2ZZN - chains A and C; structure by X-ray diffraction, 2.95 A resolution.

Chain A:
Protein: Uncharacterized protein MJ0883
Source organism: Methanocaldococcus jannaschii
UniProt: Q58293 (Y883_METJA); numbering as in UniProt (aligned over 1-336)
Chain sequence (336 residues; each row starts with the number of its first residue):
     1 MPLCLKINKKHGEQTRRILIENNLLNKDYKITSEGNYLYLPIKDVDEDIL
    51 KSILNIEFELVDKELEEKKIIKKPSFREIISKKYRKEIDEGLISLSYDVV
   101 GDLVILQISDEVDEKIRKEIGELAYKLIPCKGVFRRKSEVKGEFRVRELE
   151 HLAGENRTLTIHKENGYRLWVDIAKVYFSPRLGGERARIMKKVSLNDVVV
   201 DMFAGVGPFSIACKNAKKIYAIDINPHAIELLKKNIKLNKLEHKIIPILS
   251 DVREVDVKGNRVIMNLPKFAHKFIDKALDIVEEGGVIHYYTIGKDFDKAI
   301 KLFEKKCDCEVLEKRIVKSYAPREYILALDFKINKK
Residues lining bound ligands: S-adenosylmethionine (SAM): Glu143, Phe144, Arg145, Tyr177, Phe178, Ser179, Leu182, Arg186, Met202, Phe203, Ala204, Gly205, Pro208, Phe209, Ile222, Asp223, Ile224, Asn225, Ala228, Ser250, Asp251, Val252, Asn265, Leu266, Phe273
Swiss-Prot annotation at these positions:
  - binding site (S-adenosyl-L-methionine): Arg186, Asp223, Ile224, Asp251, Val252, Asn265
  - mutagenesis: Arg145 (R145A: 16-fold decrease in methyltransferase activity. Lack of tRNA-binding), Tyr177 (Y177A: 20-fold decrease in methyltransferase activity. Reduced affinity for tRNA), Gly205 (G205A: 33-fold decrease in methyltransferase activity and reduced affinity for tRNA; when associated with A-207), Gly207 (G207A: 33-fold decrease in methyltransferase activity and reduced affinity for tRNA; when associated with A-205), Asp223 (D223A: 100-fold decrease in methyltransferase activity. Lack of tRNA-binding), Asn225 (N225A: 20-fold decrease in methyltransferase activity), Pro226 (P226A: 16-fold decrease in methyltransferase activity), Asn265 (N265A/Q: 100-fold decrease in methyltransferase activity; N265H: 3-fold decrease in methyltransferase activity), Pro267 (P267A: 1000-fold decrease in methyltransferase activity. No change in affinity for tRNA)

Chain C:
Molecule: 75-nt RNA strand
Sequence (75 nucleotides; each row starts with the number of its first residue; note: 1 number in that range is skipped by the numbering (no residue carries it; nothing is unmodelled there)):
     1 GCCGGGGUAGUCUAGG
    18 GGCUAGGCAGCGGACUGCAGAUCCGCCUUACGUGGGUUCAAAUCCCACCC
    68 CCGGCUCCA
Disordered / not traced: 73-76
Residues lining bound ligands:
  - Mg2+ (MG), molecule 1: G6, G7, U8, A14, G16
  - Mg2+ (MG), molecule 2: G7, G16, C48, G49
  - Mg2+ (MG), molecule 3: G10, G23, G24, C25
  - Mg2+ (MG), molecule 4: C20, U21, A58, A59, U60
  - Mg2+ (MG), molecule 5: C28, G29, G30
  - Mg2+ (MG), molecule 6: G49, U50, A64

Chain A / chain C interface:
Contacting residue pairs (83):
  Lys9(A) with U55(C), phosphate contact; C56(C), salt bridge to the phosphate
  Lys10(A) with C56(C), hydrogen bond to the sugar
  Gly12(A) with G19(C), base contact; C56(C), base contact
  Glu13(A) with G19(C), hydrogen bond to the base; C56(C), hydrogen bond to the base; A57(C), hydrogen bond to the sugar
  Arg16(A) with G19(C), hydrogen bond to the sugar; C20(C), salt bridge to the phosphate
  Lys27(A) with C20(C), hydrogen bond to the phosphate; U21(C), salt bridge to the phosphate
  Lys30(A) with G19(C), salt bridge to the phosphate
  Ile31(A) with G19(C), base contact
  Leu38(A) with G19(C), base contact; C56(C), base contact
  Lys68(A) with C20(C), base contact
  Ile71(A) with C20(C), base contact
  Lys72(A) with A14(C), base contact; A22(C), hydrogen bond to the sugar; G23(C), sugar contact
  Ser75(A) with G23(C), hydrogen bond to the phosphate; G24(C), phosphate contact
  Arg77(A) with C41(C), salt bridge to the phosphate
  Ser94(A) with U39(C), hydrogen bond to the phosphate; C40(C), phosphate contact
  Leu95(A) with C40(C), hydrogen bond to the phosphate
  Ser96(A) with C25(C), phosphate contact; U39(C), phosphate contact; C40(C), hydrogen bond to the phosphate
  Tyr97(A) with G24(C), sugar contact
  Gln107(A) with A38(C), hydrogen bond to the sugar; U39(C), hydrogen bond to the phosphate
  Pro129(A) with U13(C), sugar contact; A14(C), sugar contact
  Arg136(A) with A38(C), salt bridge to the phosphate
  Glu139(A) with C35(C), hydrogen bond to the sugar; A36(C), sugar contact; G37(C), phosphate contact
  Val140(A) with G37(C), hydrogen bond to the phosphate
  Arg145(A) with G37(C), hydrogen bond to the base
  Arg147(A) with G37(C), salt bridge to the phosphate
  Lys163(A) with C12(C), sugar contact; U13(C), salt bridge to the phosphate
  Glu164(A) with C12(C), sugar contact
  Asn165(A) with U11(C), hydrogen bond to the phosphate; C12(C), phosphate contact
  Gly166(A) with C12(C), hydrogen bond to the phosphate
  Arg168(A) with C69(C), sugar contact
  Tyr177(A) with G37(C), hydrogen bond to the base
  Ser179(A) with A38(C), phosphate contact
  Pro180(A) with C25(C), sugar contact
  Arg181(A) with C25(C), phosphate contact; A26(C), phosphate contact; A38(C), phosphate contact; U39(C), salt bridge to the phosphate
  Leu182(A) with G37(C), base contact
  Gly184(A) with A26(C), sugar contact
  Asn265(A) with G37(C), hydrogen bond to the base
  Pro267(A) with G37(C), base contact
  Lys268(A) with A36(C), salt bridge to the phosphate
  Lys294(A) with U33(C), base contact; G34(C), base contact
  Arg315(A) with G27(C), salt bridge to the phosphate
  Val317(A) with G27(C), phosphate contact
  Lys318(A) with G37(C), hydrogen bond to the phosphate; A38(C), salt bridge to the phosphate
  Ser319(A) with A31(C), base contact; A38(C), hydrogen bond to the base; U39(C), hydrogen bond to the base
  Tyr320(A) with A36(C), hydrogen bond to the phosphate; G37(C), sugar contact; A38(C), base contact
  Ala321(A) with A38(C), hydrogen bond to the base
  Pro322(A) with C32(C), base contact; G34(C), hydrogen bond to the sugar; A36(C), base contact; A38(C), base contact
  Arg323(A) with C32(C), salt bridge to the phosphate; U33(C), salt bridge to the phosphate
  Glu324(A) with G34(C), hydrogen bond to the sugar
  Tyr325(A) with C32(C), base contact
  Ile326(A) with G37(C), sugar contact
Other interface residues (no listed pair), chain A (53 interface residues in all): Ile93, Leu266
Other interface residues (no listed pair), chain C (29 interface residues in all): G70

Overview:
53 residues of chain A face 29 of chain C across their interface; the contacts include 27 hydrogen bonds and
14 salt bridges. Polar pairs include Glu13(A)-G19(C), Glu13(A)-C56(C) and Arg145(A)-G37(C). Chain A binds
S-adenosylmethionine. Chain C binds 6 copies of Mg2+.
Chain A is Uncharacterized protein MJ0883 (Methanocaldococcus jannaschii) and chain C is a 75-nt RNA strand;
the structure, The complex structure of aTrm5 and tRNACys, was determined by X-ray diffraction, deposited
together with 2ZZM.
